Entry 1VQ9 (X-ray diffraction, 2.40 A resolution); this record covers chains 0 and Q of the 32 polymer chains in the assembly.

== Chain 0 ==
Molecule: 23S ribosomal RNA
From: Haloarcula marismortui
Sequence (2922 nucleotides; row label = number of the first residue in the row):
     2 UUGGCUACUA UGCCAGCUGG UGGAUUGCUC GGCUCAGGCG CUGAUGAAGG ACGUGCCAAG
    62 CUGCGAUAAG CCAUGGGGAG CCGCACGGAG GCGAAGAACC AUGGAUUUCC GAAUGAGAAU
   122 CUCUCUAACA AUUGCUUCGC GCAAUGAGGA ACCCCGAGAA CUGAAACAUC UCAGUAUCGG
   182 GAGGAACAGA AAACGCAAUG UGAUGUCGUU AGUAACCGCG AGUGAACGCG AUACAGCCCA
   242 AACCGAAGCC CUCACGGGCA AUGUGGUGUC AGGGCUACCU CUCAUCAGCC GACCGUCUCG
   302 ACGAAGUCUC UUGGAACAGA GCGUGAUACA GGGUGACAAC CCCGUACUCG AGACCAGUAC
   362 GACGUGCGGU AGUGCCAGAG UAGCGGGGGU UGGAUAUCCC UCGCGAAUAA CGCAGGCAUC
   422 GACUGCGAAG GCUAAACACA ACCUGAGACC GAUAGUGAAC AAGUAGUGUG AACGAACGCU
   482 GCAAAGUACC CUCAGAAGGG AGGCGAAAUA GAGCAUGAAA UCAGUUGGCG AUCGAGCGAC
   542 AGGGCAUACA AGGUCCCUCG ACGAAUGACC GACGCGCGAG CGUCCAGUAA GACUCACGGG
   602 AAGCCGAUGU UCUGUCGUAC GUUUUGAAAA ACGAGCCAGG GAGUGUGUCU GCAUGGCAAG
   662 UCUAACCGGA GUAUCCGGGG AGGCACAGGG AAACCGACAU GGCCGCAGGG CUUUGCCCGA
   722 GGGCCGCCGU CUUCAAGGGC GGGGAGCCAU GUGGACACGA CCCGAAUCCG GACGAUCUAC
   782 GCAUGGACAA GAUGAAGCGU GCCGAAAGGC ACGUGGAAGU CUGUUAGAGU UGGUGUCCUA
   842 CAAUACCCUC UCGUGAUCUA UGUGUAGGGG UGAAAGGCCC AUCGAGUCCG GCAACAGCUG
   902 GUUCCAAUCG AAACAUGUCG AAGCAUGACC UCCGCCGAGG UAGUCUGUGA GGUAGAGCGA
   962 CCGAUUGGUG UGUCCGCCUC CGAGAGGAGU CGGCACACCU GUCAAACUCC AAACUUACAG
  1022 ACGCCGUUUG ACGCGGGGAU UCCGGUGCGC GGGGUAAGCC UGUGUACCAG GAGGGGAACA
  1082 ACCCAGAGAU AGGUUAAGGU CCCCAAGUGU GGAUUAAGUG UAAUCCUCUG AAGGUGGUCU
  1142 CGAGCCCUAG ACAGCCGGGA GGUGAGCUUA GAAGCAGCUA CCCUCUAAGA AAAGCGUAAC
  1202 AGCUUACCGG CCGAGGUUUG AGGCGCCCAA AAUGAUCGGG ACUCAAAUCC ACCACCGAGA
  1262 CCUGUCCGUA CCACUCAUAC UGGUAAUCGA GUAGAUUGGC GCUCUAAUUG GAUGGAAGUA
  1322 GGGGUGAAAA CUCCUAUGGA CCGAUUAGUG ACGAAAAUCC UGGCCAUAGU AGCAGCGAUA
  1382 GUCGGGUGAG AACCCCGACG GCCUAAUGGA UAAGGGUUCC UCAGCACUGC UGAUCAGCUG
  1442 AGGGUUAGCC GGUCCUAAGU CAUACCGCAA CUCGACUAUG ACGAAAUGGG AAACGGGUUA
  1502 AUAUUCCCGU GCCACUAUGC AGUGAAAGUU GACGCCCUGG GGUCGAUCAC GCUGGGCAUU
  1562 CGCCCAGUCG AACCGUCCAA CUCCGUGGAA GCCGUAAUGG CAGGAAGCGG ACGAACGGCG
  1622 GCAUAGGGAA ACGUGAUUCA ACCUGGGGCC CAUGAAAAGA CGAGCAUAGU GUCCGUACCG
  1682 AGAACCGACA CAGGUGUCCA UGGCGGCGAA AGCCAAGGCC UGUCGGGAGC AACCAACGUU
  1742 AGGGAAUUCG GCAAGUUAGU CCCGUACCUU CGGAAGAAGG GAUGCCUGCU CCGGAACGGA
  1802 GCAGGUCGCA GUGACUCGGA AGCUCGGACU GUCUAGUAAC AACAUAGGUG ACCGCAAAUC
  1862 CGCAAGGACU CGUACGGUCA CUGAAUCCUG CCCAGUGCAG GUAUCUGAAC ACCUCGUACA
  1922 AGAGGACGAA GGACCUGUCA ACGGCGGGGG UAACUAUGAC CCUCUUAAGG UAGCGUAGUA
  1982 CCUUGCCGCA UCAGUAGCGG CUUGCAUGAA UGGAUUAACC AGAGCUUCAC UGUCCCAACG
  2042 UUGGGCCCGG UGAACUGUAC AUUCCAGUGC GGAGUCUGGA GACACCCAGG GGGAAGCGAA
  2102 GACCCUAUGG AGCUUUACUG CAGGCUGUCG CUGAGACGUG GUCGCCGAUG UGCAGCAUAG
  2162 GUAGGAGACA CUACACAGGU ACCCGCGCUA GCGGGCCACC GAGUCAACAG UGAAAUACUA
  2222 CCCGUCGGUG ACUGCGACUC UCACUCCGGG AGGAGGACAC CGAUAGCCGG GCAGUUUGAC
  2282 UGGGGCGGUA CGCGCUCGAA AAGAUAUCGA GCGCGCCCUA UGGCUAUCUC AGCCGGGACA
  2342 GAGACCCGGC GAAGAGUGCA AGAGCAAAAG AUAGCUUGAC AGUGUUCUUC CCAACGAGGA
  2402 ACGCUGACGC GAAAGCGUGG UCUAGCGAAC CAAUUAGCCU GCUUGAUGCG GGCAAUUGAU
  2462 GACAGAAAAG CUACCCUAGG GAUAACAGAG UCGUCACUCG CAAGAGCACA UAUCGACCGA
  2522 GUGGCUUGCU ACCUCGAUGU CGGUUCCCUC CAUCCUGCCC GUGCAGAAGC GGGCAAGGGU
  2582 GAGGUUGUUC GCCUAUUAAA GGAGGUCGUG AGCUGGGUUU AGACCGUCGU GAGACAGGUC
  2642 GGCUGCUAUC UACUGGGUGU GUAAUGGUGU CUGACAAGAA CGACCGUAUA GUACGAGAGG
  2702 AACUACGGUU GGUGGCCACU GGUGUACCGG UUGUUCGAGA GAGCACGUGC CGGGUAGCCA
  2762 CGCCACACGG GGUAAGAGCU GAACGCAUCU AAGCUCGAAA CCCACUUGGA AAAGAGACAC
  2822 CGCCGAGGUC CCGCGUACAA GACGCGGUCG AUAGACUCGG GGUGUGCGCG UCGAGGUAAC
  2882 GAGACGUUAA GCCCACGAGC ACUAACAGAC CAAAGCCAUC AU
Not modelled in the structure: 2-9, 126-127, 715, 971-998, 1560, 1952-1963, 2137-2236, 2339-2343, 2665-2666, 2915-2923
Modified / non-standard residues: 1MA (6-hydro-1-methyladenosine-5'-monophosphate) at position 628, OMU (o2'-methyluridine 5'-monophosphate) at position 2587, OMG (o2'-methylguanosine-5'-monophosphate) at position 2588, UR3 (3-methyluridine-5'-monophoshate) at position 2619, PSU (pseudouridine-5'-monophosphate) at position 2621

== Chain Q ==
Name: 50S ribosomal protein L21e
From: Haloarcula marismortui
Reference sequence: P12734 (RL21_HALMA); residue numbers follow UniProt; this construct covers 0-95
Amino-acid sequence (96 residues; row label = number of the first residue in the row; numbering starts at 0):
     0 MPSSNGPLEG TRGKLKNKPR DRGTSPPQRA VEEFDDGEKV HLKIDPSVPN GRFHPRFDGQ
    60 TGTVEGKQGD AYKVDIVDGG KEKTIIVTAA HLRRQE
Not modelled in the structure: 0

== Interface between chain 0 and chain Q ==
Pairs across the interface (110):
  G948(0) - Gln94(Q)  base contact
  G948(0) - Glu95(Q)  hydrogen bond to the sugar
  U949(0) - His40(Q)  hydrogen bond to the base
  U949(0) - Gln94(Q)  hydrogen bond to the base
  U949(0) - Glu95(Q)  hydrogen bond to the sugar
  G950(0) - His40(Q)  sugar contact
  G950(0) - Gly58(Q)  hydrogen bond to the base
  A951(0) - Lys42(Q)  phosphate contact
  A951(0) - Asp57(Q)  sugar contact
  A951(0) - Gly58(Q)  sugar contact
  G952(0) - Lys42(Q)  phosphate contact
  G953(0) - Gly12(Q)  phosphate contact
  G953(0) - Lys13(Q)  hydrogen bond to the phosphate
  A1007(0) - Arg11(Q)  hydrogen bond to the phosphate
  C1008(0) - Arg11(Q)  salt bridge to the phosphate
  U1009(0) - Lys15(Q)  salt bridge to the phosphate
  C1010(0) - Pro18(Q)  phosphate contact
  A1018(0) - Gly58(Q)  sugar contact
  A1018(0) - Gln59(Q)  hydrogen bond to the sugar
  A1018(0) - Thr60(Q)  hydrogen bond to the base
  C1019(0) - Lys38(Q)  hydrogen bond to the phosphate
  C1019(0) - Thr60(Q)  sugar contact
  C1019(0) - Gln94(Q)  hydrogen bond to the base
  A1020(0) - Lys38(Q)  salt bridge to the phosphate
  G2295(0) - Ser3(Q)  base contact
  G2295(0) - Asn4(Q)  hydrogen bond to the phosphate
  G2295(0) - Gly5(Q)  hydrogen bond to the phosphate
  C2296(0) - Ser2(Q)  hydrogen bond to the base
  C2296(0) - Ser3(Q)  hydrogen bond to the phosphate
  C2296(0) - Asn4(Q)  phosphate contact
  C2296(0) - Gly5(Q)  hydrogen bond to the phosphate
  C2296(0) - Pro6(Q)  phosphate contact
  C2296(0) - Leu7(Q)  hydrogen bond to the phosphate
  C2296(0) - Glu8(Q)  hydrogen bond to the phosphate
  U2297(0) - Ser2(Q)  hydrogen bond to the base
  U2297(0) - Leu7(Q)  phosphate contact
  U2297(0) - Glu8(Q)  phosphate contact
  U2297(0) - Gly9(Q)  hydrogen bond to the phosphate
  U2297(0) - Thr10(Q)  phosphate contact
  U2297(0) - Arg11(Q)  hydrogen bond to the phosphate
  C2298(0) - Ser2(Q)  base contact
  C2298(0) - Arg11(Q)  salt bridge to the phosphate
  G2299(0) - Pro1(Q)  base contact
  G2299(0) - Ser2(Q)  base contact
  A2300(0) - Pro1(Q)  base contact
  A2303(0) - Asp57(Q)  sugar contact
  G2304(0) - Lys13(Q)  salt bridge to the phosphate
  G2304(0) - Arg55(Q)  hydrogen bond to the phosphate
  A2305(0) - Arg55(Q)  salt bridge to the phosphate
  U2306(0) - Pro1(Q)  phosphate contact
  A2307(0) - Pro1(Q)  phosphate contact
  A2353(0) - Arg21(Q)  hydrogen bond to the phosphate
  A2354(0) - Arg21(Q)  salt bridge to the phosphate
  G2363(0) - Leu7(Q)  base contact
  G2363(0) - Arg11(Q)  hydrogen bond to the phosphate
  A2364(0) - Arg11(Q)  salt bridge to the phosphate
  A2364(0) - Leu14(Q)  hydrogen bond to the sugar
  A2364(0) - Lys15(Q)  phosphate contact
  G2365(0) - Leu14(Q)  sugar contact
  G2365(0) - Lys15(Q)  phosphate contact
  G2365(0) - Asn16(Q)  hydrogen bond to the phosphate
  G2365(0) - Pro45(Q)  sugar contact
  G2365(0) - Ser46(Q)  phosphate contact
  C2366(0) - Asn16(Q)  phosphate contact
  C2366(0) - Arg21(Q)  phosphate contact
  C2366(0) - Gly22(Q)  hydrogen bond to the phosphate
  C2366(0) - Thr23(Q)  phosphate contact
  C2366(0) - Ser46(Q)  hydrogen bond to the phosphate
  A2367(0) - Gly22(Q)  phosphate contact
  A2367(0) - Thr23(Q)  hydrogen bond to the phosphate
  A2370(0) - Ser46(Q)  hydrogen bond to the base
  A2370(0) - Pro48(Q)  base contact
  G2385(0) - Gln67(Q)  base contact
  U2386(0) - Gln67(Q)  hydrogen bond to the base
  U2387(0) - Thr83(Q)  hydrogen bond to the sugar
  C2388(0) - His53(Q)  sugar contact
  C2388(0) - Phe56(Q)  phosphate contact
  C2388(0) - Lys82(Q)  phosphate contact
  C2388(0) - Thr83(Q)  hydrogen bond to the phosphate
  U2389(0) - His53(Q)  sugar contact
  U2389(0) - Arg55(Q)  phosphate contact
  U2389(0) - Phe56(Q)  phosphate contact
  U2389(0) - Lys82(Q)  salt bridge to the phosphate
  U2390(0) - Arg55(Q)  salt bridge to the phosphate
  C2392(0) - Arg55(Q)  sugar contact
  C2392(0) - Asp77(Q)  hydrogen bond to the sugar
  C2392(0) - Lys82(Q)  hydrogen bond to the phosphate
  C2393(0) - Asp77(Q)  sugar contact
  C2393(0) - Gly78(Q)  sugar contact
  C2393(0) - Gly79(Q)  hydrogen bond to the phosphate
  C2393(0) - Lys80(Q)  phosphate contact
  C2393(0) - Lys82(Q)  salt bridge to the phosphate
  A2394(0) - Gly79(Q)  phosphate contact
  A2394(0) - Lys80(Q)  hydrogen bond to the phosphate
  A2395(0) - Lys80(Q)  salt bridge to the phosphate
  A2402(0) - Gly50(Q)  hydrogen bond to the phosphate
  A2402(0) - Arg51(Q)  sugar contact
  C2403(0) - Asn49(Q)  phosphate contact
  C2403(0) - Gly50(Q)  hydrogen bond to the phosphate
  C2403(0) - Gln67(Q)  hydrogen bond to the base
  C2403(0) - Ala70(Q)  phosphate contact
  C2403(0) - Ile85(Q)  sugar contact
  G2404(0) - Gln67(Q)  phosphate contact
  G2404(0) - Gly68(Q)  phosphate contact
  G2404(0) - Asp69(Q)  hydrogen bond to the phosphate
  G2404(0) - Ala70(Q)  phosphate contact
  C2423(0) - Leu7(Q)  base contact
  U2424(0) - Gly5(Q)  sugar contact
  U2424(0) - Pro6(Q)  sugar contact
  U2424(0) - Leu7(Q)  sugar contact
Other interface residues (no listed pair), chain 0 (52 interface residues in all): G2310, A2311, C2391, U2422, A2425
Other interface residues (no listed pair), chain Q (54 interface residues in all): Lys17, Val76, Glu81, Ile84, Arg93

== Overview ==
Chain 0 and chain Q form an interface of 52 and 54 residues respectively; the contacts include 41 hydrogen
bonds and 12 salt bridges. Among the polar pairs are U949(0)-His40(Q), U949(0)-Gln94(Q) and G950(0)-Gly58(Q).
Here chain 0 is 23S ribosomal RNA and chain Q is 50S ribosomal protein L21e, both from Haloarcula marismortui.
Entry 1VQ9 (The structure of CCA-PHE-CAP-BIO and the antibiotic sparsomycin bound to the large ribosomal
subunit of haloarcula ...) was determined by X-ray diffraction (same publication as 1VQ4, 1VQ5, 1VQ8, 1VQK,
1VQL, 1VQM, 1VQO and 1VQP).
